3CAQ - chain A; structure by X-ray diffraction, 2.20 A resolution.

# Chain A
Protein: 3-oxo-5-beta-steroid 4-dehydrogenase
Source organism: Homo sapiens
Notes: EC 1.3.1.3
UniProt: P51857 (AK1D1_HUMAN); residues 1-326 here = UniProt positions 1-326
Amino-acid sequence (326 residues; each row starts with the number of its first residue):
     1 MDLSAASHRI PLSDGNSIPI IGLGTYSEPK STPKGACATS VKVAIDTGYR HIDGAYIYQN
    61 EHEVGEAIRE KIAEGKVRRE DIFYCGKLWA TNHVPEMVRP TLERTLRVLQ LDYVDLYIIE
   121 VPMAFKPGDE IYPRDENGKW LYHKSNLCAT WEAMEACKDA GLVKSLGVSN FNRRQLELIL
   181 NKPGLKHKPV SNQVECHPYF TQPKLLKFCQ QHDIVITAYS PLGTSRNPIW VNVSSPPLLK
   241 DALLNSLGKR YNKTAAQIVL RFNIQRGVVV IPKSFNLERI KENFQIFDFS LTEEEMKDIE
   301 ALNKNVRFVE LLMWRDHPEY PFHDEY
Disordered / not traced: 1
Small-molecule neighbours: NADPH (NDP; NADPH dihydro-nicotinamide-adenine-dinucleotide phosphate): Gly24, Thr25, Tyr26, Asp53, Tyr58, Lys87, Glu120, Ser169, Asn170, Gln193, Tyr219, Ser220, Pro221, Leu222, Gly223, Thr224, Ser225, Leu239, Ala256, Ile271, Pro272, Lys273, Ser274, Phe275, Asn276, Arg279, Glu282, Asn283

# In short
Ligands of chain A: NADPH.
Chain A is 3-oxo-5-beta-steroid 4-dehydrogenase (Homo sapiens); the structure, Crystal structure of
5beta-reductase (AKR1D1) in complex with NADPH, was determined by X-ray diffraction together with 3CAS from
the same study.
